5PAD - chains A and I; structure by X-ray diffraction, 2.80 A resolution.

[Chain A]
Protein: Papain
Organism: Carica papaya
Notes: EC 3.4.22.2
Reference sequence: P00784 (PAPA_CARPA); residues 1-212 here correspond to UniProt positions 134-345 (UniProt number = residue number + 133)
Chain sequence (212 residues; each row starts with the number of its first residue):
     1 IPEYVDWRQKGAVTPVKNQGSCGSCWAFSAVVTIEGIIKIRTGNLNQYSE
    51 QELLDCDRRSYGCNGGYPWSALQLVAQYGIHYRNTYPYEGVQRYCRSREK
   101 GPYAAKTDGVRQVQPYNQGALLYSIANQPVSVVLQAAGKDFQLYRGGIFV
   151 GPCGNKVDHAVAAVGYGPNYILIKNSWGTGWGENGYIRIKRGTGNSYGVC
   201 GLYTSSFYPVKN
Cystine bridges: C22-C63, C56-C95, C153-C200
Construct notes: conflict Q47 (Glu180 in P00784), Q118 (Glu251 in P00784), Q135 (Glu268 in P00784)
Curated features (UniProtKB/Swiss-Prot):
  - active site: C25, H159, N175
  - binding site (E64): C25
  - binding site (leupeptin): C25

[Chain I]
Protein: Phq-gly-phe-gly-chloromethylketone inhibitor
Chain sequence (5 residues; each row starts with the number of its first residue):
     1 XGFGX
Modified residues: PHQ (benzyl chlorocarbonate) at position 1; 0QE (chloromethane) at position 5

[Interface between chain A and chain I]
Pairs across the interface - 22 pairs, chain A then chain I:
  Q19(A) with G4(I)
  G23(A) with G4(I)
  S24(A) with G4(I), hydrogen bond (backbone-backbone)
  C25(A) with F3(I); G4(I); 0QE_5(I), covalent bond
  W26(A) with F3(I)
  Y61(A) with PHQ_1(I); G2(I)
  G65(A) with PHQ_1(I); F3(I), hydrogen bond (backbone-backbone); G4(I)
  G66(A) with G2(I); F3(I), hydrogen bond (backbone-backbone)
  Y67(A) with PHQ_1(I); G2(I)
  V133(A) with F3(I), hydrophobic
  V157(A) with F3(I), hydrophobic
  D158(A) with F3(I); G4(I), hydrogen bond (backbone-backbone)
  H159(A) with F3(I); 0QE_5(I)
Also at the interface, not in a pair above, chain A (16 interface residues in all): C22, N64, P68

[Overview]
16 residues of chain A and 5 residues of chain I are in contact; the contacts include 1 covalent bond and 4
hydrogen bonds. Backbone hydrogen bonds pair S24(A)-G4(I), G65(A)-F3(I) and G66(A)-F3(I).
Chain A is Papain (Carica papaya) and chain I is Phq-gly-phe-gly-chloromethylketone inhibitor; the structure,
Binding of chloromethyl ketone substrate analogues to crystalline papain, was determined by X-ray diffraction
(same publication as 1PAD, 2PAD, 4PAD and 6PAD).
